Entry 8SBD (electron microscopy, 3.20 A resolution); this record covers chains o and O of the 32 polymer chains in the assembly.

[Chain o]
Molecule: Insulin B chain
From: Homo sapiens
UniProt: P01308 (INS_HUMAN); residues 1-30 here correspond to UniProt positions 25-54 (UniProt number = residue number + 24)
Chain sequence (30 residues; each row starts with the number of its first residue):
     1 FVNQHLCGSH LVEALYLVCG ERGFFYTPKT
Disordered / not traced: 1-4, 28-30

[Chain O]
Molecule: Insulin A chain
From: Homo sapiens
UniProt: P01308 (INS_HUMAN); residues 1-21 here correspond to UniProt positions 90-110 (UniProt number = residue number + 89)
Chain sequence (21 residues; row label = number of the first residue in the row):
     1 GIVEQCCTSI CSLYQLENYC N
Disordered / not traced: 1-4, 21
Cystine bridges: Cys-6/Cys-11

[Chain o / chain O interface]
Disulfides between the chains: Cys-7(o)/Cys-7(O), Cys-19(o)/Cys-20(O)
Contacting residue pairs - 14 pairs, chain o then chain O:
  Leu-6(o) / Gln-5(O)
  Leu-6(o) / Cys-7(O)  hydrophobic
  Cys-7(o) / Cys-7(O)  disulfide
  Leu-11(o) / Cys-7(O)  hydrophobic
  Val-12(o) / Thr-8(O)  hydrogen bond (backbone-side chain)
  Glu-13(o) / Thr-8(O)
  Glu-13(o) / Ser-9(O)
  Leu-17(o) / Leu-16(O)  hydrophobic
  Leu-17(o) / Asn-18(O)  hydrogen bond (backbone-side chain)
  Val-18(o) / Asn-18(O)
  Cys-19(o) / Asn-18(O)  hydrogen bond
  Cys-19(o) / Tyr-19(O)  hydrogen bond (side chain-backbone)
  Cys-19(o) / Cys-20(O)  disulfide
  Arg-22(o) / Cys-20(O)  hydrogen bond (side chain-backbone)
Also at the interface, not in a pair above, chain o (10 interface residues in all): Leu-15
Also at the interface, not in a pair above, chain O (10 interface residues in all): Ile-10, Glu-17

[In short]
Chain o and chain O each contribute 10 residues to their interface; the contacts include 2 disulfide bonds and
5 hydrogen bonds. Polar pairs include Val-12(o)/Thr-8(O), Leu-17(o)/Asn-18(O) and Cys-19(o)/Asn-18(O).
Chain o is Insulin B chain and chain O is Insulin A chain, both from Homo sapiens; the structure, Cryo-EM
structure of insulin amyloid-like fibril that is composed of two antiparallel protofilaments, was determined
by electron microscopy.
